PDB entry 7X74 | electron microscopy, 3.70 A resolution | chains H and O of the 13 polymer chains in the assembly

[Chain H]
Name: Putative metal uptake regulation protein
Organism: Streptomyces coelicolor A3(2)
UniProt: Q9L2H5 (Q9L2H5_STRCO); numbering as in UniProt (aligned over 1-139)
Amino-acid sequence (159 residues; numbered -19 to 139; the number before each row is that of its first residue; numbers below 1 keep their minus sign (Met-19 is residue -19)):
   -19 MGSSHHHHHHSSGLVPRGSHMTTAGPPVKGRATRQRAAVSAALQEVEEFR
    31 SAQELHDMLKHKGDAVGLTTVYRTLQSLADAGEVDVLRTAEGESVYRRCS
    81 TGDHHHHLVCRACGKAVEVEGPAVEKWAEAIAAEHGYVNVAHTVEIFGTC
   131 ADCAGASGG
Unresolved in the structure: -19 to 5, 137-139
Differences from the reference sequence: initiating methionine (-19); expression tag (-18 to 0)
Metal / ion sites: Zn2+ site 1: Cys79, His85, His87; Zn2+ site 2: His84, His86, Glu105, His122; Zn2+ site 3: Cys90, Cys93, Cys130, Cys133
Reported in the primary citation:
  - mutagenesis - R11A, D37A/H41A, R53A: decreased binding to the 84-nt DNA strand (chain O)

[Chain O]
Molecule: 84-nt DNA strand
Sequence (84 nucleotides; row label = number of the first residue in the row):
     1 CAAGGCACATGACAACGGTGTTCAGTGCCGCGTTGCCCGATACCCCCTAC
    51 CCGTAGTTGACTGGCATCCGGGCGCCGGGTCGCC

[Interface between chain H and chain O]
Pairs across the interface (12; chain H residue first):
  Arg11(H) with DC36(O), salt bridge to the phosphate
  Ala12(H) with DG35(O), sugar contact
  Ala32(H) with DT26(O), phosphate contact
  Gln33(H) with DA24(O), hydrogen bond to the phosphate; DG25(O), hydrogen bond to the phosphate
  Thr49(H) with DC28(O), base contact
  Tyr52(H) with DG25(O), sugar contact; DT26(O), hydrogen bond to the phosphate
  Gln56(H) with DG27(O), phosphate contact
  Glu73(H) with DG25(O), phosphate contact
  Ser74(H) with DT26(O), phosphate contact
  Tyr76(H) with DT26(O), hydrogen bond to the phosphate
Other interface residues (no listed pair), chain H (12 interface residues in all): Thr13, Ser31
Other interface residues (no listed pair), chain O (9 interface residues in all): DC29, DC37

[In short]
The interface between chain H and chain O involves 12 residues on one side and 9 on the other, with 4 hydrogen
bonds and 1 salt bridge. Polar pairs include Gln33(H)-DA24(O), Gln33(H)-DG25(O) and Tyr52(H)-DT26(O). The
paper reports that R11A, D37A/H41A and R53A of chain H reduce binding to the 84-nt DNA strand (chain O).
Chain H is Putative metal uptake regulation protein (Streptomyces coelicolor A3(2)) and chain O is an 84-nt
DNA strand; the structure, Cryo-EM structure of Streptomyces coelicolor transcription initial complex with two
Zur dimers, was determined by electron microscopy together with 7VO0, 7VO9, 7VPD, 7VPZ, 7X75 and 7X76 from the
same study.
